PDB entry 8CHE | X-ray diffraction, 1.49 A resolution | chains H and C of the 3 polymer chains in the assembly

# Chain H
Molecule: Fab heavy chain
Source organism: Homo sapiens
Notes: antibody fragment or engineered binder
Sequence (215 residues; row label = number of the first residue in the row):
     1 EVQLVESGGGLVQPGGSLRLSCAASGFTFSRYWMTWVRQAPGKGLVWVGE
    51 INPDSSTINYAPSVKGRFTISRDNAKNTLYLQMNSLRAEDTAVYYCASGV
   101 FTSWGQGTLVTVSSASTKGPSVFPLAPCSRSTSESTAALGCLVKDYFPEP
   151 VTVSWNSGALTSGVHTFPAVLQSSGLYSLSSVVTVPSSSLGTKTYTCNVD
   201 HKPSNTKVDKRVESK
Disordered / not traced: 215
Disulfide bonds: Cys22-Cys96, Cys141-Cys197

# Chain C
Molecule: Trem-like transcript 1 protein
UniProtKB: Q86YW5 (TRML1_HUMAN); residues 1-37 here correspond to UniProt positions 126-162 (UniProt number = residue number + 125)
Sequence (37 residues; numbered 1 to 37; the number before each row is that of its first residue):
     1 EEEEETHKIGSLAENAFSDPAGSANPLEPSQDEKSIP
Disordered / not traced: 1-6, 22-37

# Chain H / chain C interface
Residue-residue contacts - 25 pairs, chain H then chain C:
  Val2(H) - Ala21(C)  hydrophobic
  Phe27(H) - Pro20(C)
  Arg31(H) - Asn15(C)  hydrogen bond (backbone-side chain)
  Tyr32(H) - Asn15(C)
  Tyr32(H) - Pro20(C)
  Trp33(H) - Lys8(C)
  Trp33(H) - Ile9(C)
  Trp33(H) - Gly10(C)
  Trp33(H) - Ala13(C)
  Glu50(H) - Ile9(C)
  Glu50(H) - Gly10(C)  hydrogen bond (side chain-backbone)
  Asn52(H) - Lys8(C)
  Thr57(H) - Lys8(C)
  Asn59(H) - Lys8(C)  hydrogen bond (side chain-backbone)
  Asn59(H) - Ile9(C)
  Ser98(H) - Pro20(C)
  Gly99(H) - Ala16(C)
  Val100(H) - Ser11(C)
  Val100(H) - Ala16(C)  hydrogen bond (backbone-backbone)
  Val100(H) - Phe17(C)  hydrophobic
  Thr102(H) - Ala16(C)
  Thr102(H) - Phe17(C)
  Thr102(H) - Ser18(C)
  Thr102(H) - Pro20(C)
  Ser103(H) - Pro20(C)
Also at the interface, not in a pair above, chain H (15 interface residues in all): Gly26
Also at the interface, not in a pair above, chain C (12 interface residues in all): Asp19

# Summary
The interface between chain H and chain C involves 15 residues on one side and 12 on the other, with 4
hydrogen bonds. Among the polar pairs are Arg31(H)-Asn15(C), Glu50(H)-Gly10(C) and Asn59(H)-Lys8(C).
Chain H is Fab heavy chain (Homo sapiens) and chain C is Trem-like transcript 1 protein; the structure, TLT-1
binding Fab of the bispecific antibody HMB-001 in complex with the TLT-1 stalk peptide, was determined by
X-ray diffraction.
